Entry 6KVH (X-ray diffraction, 1.20 A resolution); this record covers chain A.

Chain A:
Protein: endo-polygalacturonase
Organism: Talaromyces leycettanus
Sequence (344 residues; row label = number of the first residue in the row):
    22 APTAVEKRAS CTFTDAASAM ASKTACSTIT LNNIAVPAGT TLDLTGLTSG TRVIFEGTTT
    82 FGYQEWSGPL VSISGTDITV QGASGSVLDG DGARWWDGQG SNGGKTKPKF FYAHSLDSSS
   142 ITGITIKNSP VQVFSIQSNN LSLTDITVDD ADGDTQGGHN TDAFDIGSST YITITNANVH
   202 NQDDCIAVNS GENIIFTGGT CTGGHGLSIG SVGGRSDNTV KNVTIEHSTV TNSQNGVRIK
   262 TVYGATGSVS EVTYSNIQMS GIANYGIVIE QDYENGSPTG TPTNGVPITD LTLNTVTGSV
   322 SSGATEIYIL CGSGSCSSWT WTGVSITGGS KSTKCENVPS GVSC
Not modelled in the structure: 22-29
Disulfide bonds: Cys32-Cys47, Cys206-Cys222, Cys332-Cys337, Cys356-Cys365
Covalently attached groups: alpha-D-mannopyranose (MAN) linked to Ser43; N-acetylglucosamine (NAG) linked to Asn243

Overview:
N-acetylglucosamine is covalently linked to Asn243. Covalently linked alpha-D-mannopyranose: at Ser43.
Chain A is endo-polygalacturonase (Talaromyces leycettanus); the structure, The mutant crystal structure of
endo-polygalacturonase (T284A) from Talaromyces leycettanus JCM 12802, was determined by X-ray diffraction
together with 6KVE from the same study.
